6V4S - chains A and E of the 5 polymer chains in the assembly; structure by X-ray diffraction, 3.55 A resolution.

[Chain A (and E)]
Name: Neur_chan_LBD domain-containing protein
Organism: uncultured Desulfofustis sp. PB-SRB1
Notes: chain E of this document is another copy of the same molecule, construct and numbering; everything in this record applies to it too
UniProtKB: V4JF97 (V4JF97_9DELT); numbering as in UniProt (aligned over 1-642)
Chain sequence (642 residues; each row starts with the number of its first residue):
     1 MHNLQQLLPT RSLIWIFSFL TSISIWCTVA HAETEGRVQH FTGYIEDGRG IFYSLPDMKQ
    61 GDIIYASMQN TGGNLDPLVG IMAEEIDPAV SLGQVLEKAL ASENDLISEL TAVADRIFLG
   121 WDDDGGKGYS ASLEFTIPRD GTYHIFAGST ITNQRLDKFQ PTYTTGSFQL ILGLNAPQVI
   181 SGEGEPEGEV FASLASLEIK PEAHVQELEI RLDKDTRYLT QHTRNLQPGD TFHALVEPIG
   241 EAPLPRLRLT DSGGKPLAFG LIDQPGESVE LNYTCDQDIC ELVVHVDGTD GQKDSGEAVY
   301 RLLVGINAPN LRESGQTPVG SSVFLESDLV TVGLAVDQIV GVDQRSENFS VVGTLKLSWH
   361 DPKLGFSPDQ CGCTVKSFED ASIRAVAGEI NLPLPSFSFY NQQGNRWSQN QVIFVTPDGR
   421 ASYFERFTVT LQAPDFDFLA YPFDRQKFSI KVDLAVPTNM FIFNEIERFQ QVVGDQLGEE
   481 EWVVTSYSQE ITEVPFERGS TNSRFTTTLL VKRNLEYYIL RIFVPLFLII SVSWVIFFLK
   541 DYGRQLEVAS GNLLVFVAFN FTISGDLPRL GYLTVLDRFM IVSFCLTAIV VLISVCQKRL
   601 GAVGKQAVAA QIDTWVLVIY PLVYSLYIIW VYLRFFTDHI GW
Not modelled in the structure: 1-34, 101-103, 197-199, 308-321, 640-642 (chain E: 1-34, 101-104, 197-199, 312-318, 640-642)
Cystine bridges: Cys275-Cys280, Cys371-Cys373
Metal / ion sites: Ca2+ site 1: Glu347, Pro434, Phe436 (shared with Glu479(E) of chain E); Ca2+ site 2: Glu479 (shared with 3 residues of chain B)
Reported in the primary citation:
  - contacts within the chain: Trp359-Pro395, Asp437-Gln446 (backbone contact), Asp444-Arg513 (salt bridge), Trp482-Arg513 (cation-pi contact)
  - Ca2+ coordination: Glu347, Pro434, Glu479

[Chain A / chain E interface]
Contacting residue pairs - 106 pairs, chain A then chain E:
  Tyr218(A) with Leu156(E); Asp157(E); Lys158(E); Phe159(E), hydrogen bond (side chain-backbone)
  Thr220(A) with Leu156(E)
  His222(A) with Leu156(E)
  Arg246(A) with Leu100(E), hydrogen bond (side chain-backbone)
  Arg248(A) with Phe159(E)
  Thr250(A) with Leu156(E)
  Ser252(A) with Leu156(E); Gly372(E); Cys373(E); Thr374(E)
  Gly253(A) with Asn153(E); Gln154(E); Pro368(E)
  Gly254(A) with Asn153(E), hydrogen bond (backbone-side chain); Gln154(E)
  Lys255(A) with Asp76(E), salt bridge; Gly125(E); Gly126(E); Thr152(E); Asn153(E), hydrogen bond (backbone-backbone)
  Pro256(A) with Ile107(E); Asn153(E); Phe159(E), hydrophobic
  Leu257(A) with Ile107(E)
  Ala258(A) with Ile107(E)
  Phe259(A) with Leu100(E); Asp105(E)
  Gln277(A) with Gly128(E)
  Val283(A) with Leu156(E), hydrophobic
  His285(A) with Leu156(E)
  Arg345(A) with Glu481(E), salt bridge
  Ser346(A) with Val340(E)
  Glu347(A) with Gln338(E); Glu479(E)
  Arg384(A) with Asp380(E), salt bridge
  Ser398(A) with Gln409(E); Asn410(E)
  Phe399(A) with Gln409(E), hydrogen bond (backbone-side chain)
  Tyr400(A) with Gln409(E); Arg426(E), hydrogen bond (backbone-side chain)
  Gln402(A) with Gln409(E)
  Gln403(A) with Thr428(E)
  Gly404(A) with Trp407(E)
  Gln432(A) with Gln338(E), hydrogen bond; Val340(E)
  Pro434(A) with Gln338(E); Glu479(E)
  Phe436(A) with Glu479(E)
  Asp437(A) with Gly478(E); Glu479(E)
  Leu439(A) with Glu480(E)
  Phe496(A) with Asn410(E); Phe424(E), hydrophobic
  Glu497(A) with Lys356(E); Phe424(E)
  Arg498(A) with Asp157(E), salt bridge; Val375(E); Phe414(E); Thr416(E)
  Gly543(A) with Arg544(E), hydrogen bond (backbone-side chain)
  Arg544(A) with Arg544(E)
  Leu546(A) with Val548(E), hydrophobic
  Glu547(A) with Arg544(E), salt bridge; Glu547(E)
  Leu553(A) with Val555(E), hydrophobic
  Leu554(A) with Leu554(E), hydrophobic; Val555(E), hydrophobic
  Val557(A) with Ala558(E), hydrophobic; Phe559(E); Thr562(E)
  Asn560(A) with Thr562(E)
  Phe561(A) with Phe561(E), hydrophobic
  Arg569(A) with Asp566(E), hydrogen bond (side chain-backbone)
  Leu570(A) with Tyr517(E), hydrogen bond (backbone-side chain)
  Gly571(A) with Glu481(E); Asn514(E); Tyr517(E)
  Tyr572(A) with Gly478(E); Glu479(E); Tyr517(E)
  Leu573(A) with Glu516(E); Tyr517(E), hydrophobic
  Asp577(A) with Arg521(E), salt bridge
  Arg578(A) with Glu516(E), salt bridge
  Ile581(A) with Leu520(E); Arg521(E)
  Phe584(A) with Pro525(E), hydrophobic; Ile529(E), hydrophobic
  Cys585(A) with Val524(E), hydrophobic; Leu528(E), hydrophobic
  Ala588(A) with Leu528(E), hydrophobic
  Val591(A) with Val532(E), hydrophobic
  Leu592(A) with Ser531(E); Val532(E), hydrophobic; Val535(E), hydrophobic
  Val595(A) with Val535(E); Ile536(E), hydrophobic; Leu539(E), hydrophobic
  Lys598(A) with Asp541(E), salt bridge; Arg544(E)
  Arg599(A) with Phe538(E); Leu539(E), hydrogen bond (side chain-backbone); Lys540(E)
Also at the interface, not in a pair above, chain A (68 interface residues in all): Asp251, Asn401, Ala433, Ala455, Ser550, Ser564, Leu567, Ile589
Also at the interface, not in a pair above, chain E (71 interface residues in all): Lys127, Tyr129, Arg155, Gln344, Val352, Asp369, Glu379, Gly565, Pro568

[Overview]
68 residues of chain A and 71 residues of chain E are in contact; the contacts include 11 hydrogen bonds and 8
salt bridges. Polar contacts include Lys255(A)-Asp76(E), Arg345(A)-Glu481(E) and Arg384(A)-Asp380(E). From the
paper: Ca2+ coordination by Glu347(A), Pro434(A) and Glu479(A); contacts within the chain involving Trp359(A),
Pro395(A) and Asp437(A) among others.
Chain A and chain E are both Neur_chan_LBD domain-containing protein (uncultured Desulfofustis sp. PB-SRB1);
the structure, A Closed pore conformation of a Pentameic ligand-gated ion channel with additional N-terminal
domain, was determined by X-ray diffraction together with 6V4A and 6V4B from the same study.
